Entry 8I5C (X-ray diffraction, 3.34 A resolution); this record covers chains A and C of the 5 polymer chains in the assembly.

== Chain A ==
Molecule: MHC class I antigen (Fragment)
Source organism: Homo sapiens
UniProtKB: U5YJJ6 (U5YJJ6_HUMAN); residues 1-274 here correspond to UniProt positions 25-298 (UniProt number = residue number + 24)
Amino-acid sequence (274 residues; each row starts with the number of its first residue):
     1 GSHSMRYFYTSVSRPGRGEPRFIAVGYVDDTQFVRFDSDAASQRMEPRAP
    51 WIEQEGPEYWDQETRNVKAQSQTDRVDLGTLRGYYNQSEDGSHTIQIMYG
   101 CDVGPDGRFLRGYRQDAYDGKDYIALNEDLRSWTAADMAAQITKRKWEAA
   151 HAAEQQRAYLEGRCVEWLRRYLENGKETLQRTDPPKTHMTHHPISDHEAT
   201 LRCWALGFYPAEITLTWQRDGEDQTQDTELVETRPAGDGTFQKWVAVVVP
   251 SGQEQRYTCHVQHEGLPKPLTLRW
Sequence notes: engineered mutation Val-245 (Ala269 in U5YJJ6), Gln-253 (Glu277 in U5YJJ6)
Disulfide bonds: Cys-101/Cys-164, Cys-203/Cys-259

== Chain C ==
Molecule: peptide KRAS-G12V-9
Notes: engineered mutation(s): G12V
Amino-acid sequence (9 residues; row label = number of the first residue in the row):
     1 VVGAVGVGK

== How chain A and chain C interact ==
Residue-residue contacts (31; chain A residue first):
  Tyr-7(A) with Val-1(C), hydrogen bond (side chain-backbone)
  Tyr-9(A) with Val-2(C); Ala-4(C), hydrophobic
  Glu-63(A) with Val-1(C); Val-2(C), hydrogen bond (side chain-backbone)
  Gln-70(A) with Ala-4(C)
  Thr-73(A) with Gly-6(C)
  Asp-77(A) with Gly-8(C); Lys-9(C), hydrogen bond (side chain-backbone)
  Thr-80(A) with Lys-9(C)
  Tyr-84(A) with Lys-9(C), hydrogen bond (side chain-backbone)
  Tyr-99(A) with Val-2(C); Gly-3(C), hydrogen bond (side chain-backbone); Ala-4(C), hydrophobic
  Arg-114(A) with Val-5(C), hydrogen bond (side chain-backbone)
  Asp-116(A) with Lys-9(C), salt bridge
  Thr-143(A) with Lys-9(C), hydrogen bond (side chain-backbone)
  Lys-146(A) with Lys-9(C)
  Trp-147(A) with Val-7(C); Gly-8(C), hydrogen bond (side chain-backbone); Lys-9(C)
  Ala-150(A) with Val-7(C), hydrophobic
  Ala-152(A) with Val-7(C), hydrophobic
  Gln-155(A) with Val-5(C)
  Gln-156(A) with Gly-3(C), hydrogen bond (side chain-backbone); Val-5(C), hydrogen bond (side chain-backbone)
  Tyr-159(A) with Val-1(C), hydrogen bond (side chain-backbone); Gly-3(C)
  Arg-163(A) with Val-1(C)
  Trp-167(A) with Val-1(C)
  Tyr-171(A) with Val-1(C), hydrogen bond (side chain-backbone)
Interface residues without a listed pair, chain A (30 interface residues in all): Met-5, Met-45, Tyr-59, Asn-66, Leu-81, Ile-95, Ile-97, Tyr-123

== Overview ==
The interface between chain A and chain C involves 30 residues on one side and 9 on the other, with 12
hydrogen bonds and 1 salt bridge. Polar pairs include Asp-116(A)/Lys-9(C), Tyr-7(A)/Val-1(C) and
Glu-63(A)/Val-2(C).
Chain A is MHC class I antigen (Fragment) (Homo sapiens) and chain C is peptide KRAS-G12V-9; the structure,
Crystal structure of a TCR in complex with HLA-A*11:01 bound to KRAS peptide (VVGAVGVGK), was determined by
X-ray diffraction.
